Entry 3HEG (X-ray diffraction, 2.20 A resolution); this record covers chain A.

# Chain A
Protein: Mitogen-activated protein kinase 14
Organism: Homo sapiens
Notes: EC 2.7.11.24; fragment: Kinase Domain
Reference sequence: Q16539 (MK14_HUMAN); residues 5-352 here = UniProt positions 5-352
Amino-acid sequence (348 residues; each row starts with the number of its first residue):
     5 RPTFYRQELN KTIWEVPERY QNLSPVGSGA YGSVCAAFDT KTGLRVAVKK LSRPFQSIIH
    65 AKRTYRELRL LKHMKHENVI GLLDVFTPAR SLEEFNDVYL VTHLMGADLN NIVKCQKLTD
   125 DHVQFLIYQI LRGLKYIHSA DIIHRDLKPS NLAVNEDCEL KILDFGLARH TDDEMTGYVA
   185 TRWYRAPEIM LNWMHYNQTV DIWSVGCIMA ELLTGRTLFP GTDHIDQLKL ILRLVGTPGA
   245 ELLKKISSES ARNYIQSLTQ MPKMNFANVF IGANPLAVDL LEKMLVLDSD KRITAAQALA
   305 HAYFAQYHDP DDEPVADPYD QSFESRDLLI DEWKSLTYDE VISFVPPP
Unresolved in the structure: 31-34, 171-181
Ligand contacts: Sorafenib (BAX; 4-{4-[({[4-chloro-3-(trifluoromethyl)phenyl]amino}carbonyl)amino]phenoxy}-N-methylpyridine-2-carboxamide): Val-30, Tyr-35, Val-38, Ala-51, Lys-53, Glu-71, Leu-74, Leu-75, Met-78, Val-83, Ile-84, Leu-104, Thr-106, His-107, Leu-108, Met-109, Gly-110, Ile-141, Ile-146, His-148, Ile-166, Leu-167, Asp-168, Phe-169
UniProt features mapped onto this chain:
  - motif: Thr-180 to Tyr-182 (TXY)
  - active site: Asp-168 (Proton acceptor)
  - binding site (ATP): Val-30 to Val-38, Lys-53
  - modified residue: Thr-16 (Phosphothreonine), Lys-53 (N6-acetyllysine), Lys-152 (N6-acetyllysine), Thr-180 (Phosphothreonine), Tyr-182 (Phosphotyrosine), Thr-263 (Phosphothreonine), Tyr-323 (Phosphotyrosine)
  - natural variant: Ala-51 (A51V: In a gastric adenocarcinoma sample), Pro-322 (P322R: In a lung adenocarcinoma sample)
  - mutagenesis: Ala-34 (A34V: Lowered kinase activity), Lys-53 (K53R: Loss of kinase activity), Lys-54 (K54R: Impairs MAP2K6/MKK6-dependent autophosphorylation), Tyr-69 (Y69H: Lowered kinase activity), Asp-168 (D168A: Loss of kinase activity), Thr-175 (T175A: No effect on either the kinase activity or tyrosine phosphorylation), Asp-176 (D176A: Emulation of the active state. Increase in activity; when associated with S-327 or L-327), Asp-177 (D177A: Loss of kinase activity), Thr-180 (T180E: Loss of kinase activity), Tyr-182 (Y182F: Loss of kinase activity), Ala-320 (A320T: Lowered kinase activity), Phe-327 (F327L: Emulation of the active state. Increase in activity; when associated with A-176; F327S: Emulation of the active state. Increase in activity; when associated with A-176), 1 further mutagenesis entry in UniProt

# In short
Bound to chain A: Sorafenib. UniProt lists active-site residue Asp-168, 10 ATP-binding residues and 13
mutagenesis sites.
Chain A is Mitogen-activated protein kinase 14 (Homo sapiens); the structure, P38 in complex with Sorafenib,
was determined by X-ray diffraction, deposited together with 3HEC.
